8JC0 - chains a and e of the 8 polymer chains in the assembly; structure by electron microscopy, 3.40 A resolution.

Chain a:
Protein: T-cell surface glycoprotein CD3 zeta chain
Source organism: Homo sapiens
Reference sequence: P20963 (CD3Z_HUMAN); residues 1-164 here = UniProt positions 1-164
Chain sequence (195 residues; numbered 1 to 195; the number before each row is that of its first residue):
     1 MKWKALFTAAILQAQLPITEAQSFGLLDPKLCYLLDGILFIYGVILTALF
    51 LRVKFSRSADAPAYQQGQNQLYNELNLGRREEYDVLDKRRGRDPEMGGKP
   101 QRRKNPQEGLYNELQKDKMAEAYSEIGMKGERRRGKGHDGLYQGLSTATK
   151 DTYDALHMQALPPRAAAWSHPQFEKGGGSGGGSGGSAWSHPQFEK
Disordered / not traced: 1-25, 57-195
Construct notes: expression tag (165-195)
Swiss-Prot annotation at these positions:
  - modified residue: Ser58 (Phosphoserine), Tyr64 (Phosphotyrosine), Tyr72 (Phosphotyrosine), Tyr83 (Phosphotyrosine), Tyr111 (Phosphotyrosine), Tyr123 (Phosphotyrosine), Tyr142 (Phosphotyrosine), Tyr153 (Phosphotyrosine)
  - mutagenesis: Asp36 (D36E/L/V: Decreases cell surface expression of IgG Fc receptor complex)

Chain e:
Protein: T-cell surface glycoprotein CD3 epsilon chain
Source organism: Homo sapiens
Reference sequence: P07766 (CD3E_HUMAN); residues 1-207 here = UniProt positions 1-207
Chain sequence (207 residues; numbered 1 to 207; the number before each row is that of its first residue):
     1 MQSGTHWRVLGLCLLSVGVWGQDGNEEMGGITQTPYKVSISGTTVILTCP
    51 QYPGSEILWQHNDKNIGGDEDDKNIGSDEDHLSLKEFSELEQSGYYVCYP
   101 RGSKPEDANFYLYLRARVCENCMEMDVMSVATIVIVDICITGGLLLLVYY
   151 WSKNRKAKAKPVTRGAGAGGRQRGQNKERPPPVPNPDYEPIRKGQRDLYS
   201 GLNQRRI
Disordered / not traced: 1-32, 154-207
Cystine bridges: Cys49-Cys98, Cys119-Cys122

How chain a and chain e interact:
Residue-residue contacts (4; chain a residue first):
  Leu27(a) with Met125(e); Val127(e), hydrophobic
  Lys30(a) with Val127(e)
  Leu34(a) with Val127(e), hydrophobic
Interface residues without a listed pair, chain a (4 interface residues in all): Leu31
Interface residues without a listed pair, chain e (4 interface residues in all): Asp126, Val130

In short:
The chain a/chain e interface involves 4 residues from each chain. Curated annotation (UniProt) lists one
mutagenesis site on chain a.
Here chain a is T-cell surface glycoprotein CD3 zeta chain and chain e is T-cell surface glycoprotein CD3
epsilon chain, both from Homo sapiens. Entry 8JC0 (V gamma9 V delta2 TCR and CD3 complex in LMNG) was
determined by electron microscopy, deposited together with 8JBV, 8JCB, 8WXE, 8WY0, 8WYI and 8YC0.
